Entry 7PFT (electron microscopy, 9.80 A resolution (very low resolution: no residue pairs are listed; an interface is given only as per-side residue counts)); this record covers chains A and I of the 29 polymer chains in the assembly.

[Chain A]
Molecule: Histone H3.2
Source organism: Homo sapiens
UniProtKB: Q71DI3 (H32_HUMAN); residues 0-135 here correspond to UniProt positions 1-136 (UniProt number = residue number + 1)
Chain sequence (136 residues; each row starts with the number of its first residue; numbering starts at 0):
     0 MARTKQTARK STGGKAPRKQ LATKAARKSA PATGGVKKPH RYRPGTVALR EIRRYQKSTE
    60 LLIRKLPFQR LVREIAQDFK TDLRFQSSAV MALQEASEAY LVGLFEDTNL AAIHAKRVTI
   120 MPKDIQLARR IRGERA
Unresolved in the structure: 0-36, 134-135
Differences from the reference sequence: engineered mutation Ala110 (Cys111 in Q71DI3)
Swiss-Prot annotation at these positions:
  - modified residue: Arg2 (Asymmetric dimethylarginine), Thr3 (Phosphothreonine), Lys4 (Allysine), Gln5 (5-glutamyl dopamine), Thr6 (Phosphothreonine), Arg8 (Citrulline), Lys9 (N6,N6,N6-trimethyllysine), Ser10 (ADP-ribosylserine), Thr11 (Phosphothreonine), Lys14 (N6-(2-hydroxyisobutyryl)lysine), Arg17 (Asymmetric dimethylarginine), Lys18 (N6-(2-hydroxyisobutyryl)lysine), Lys23 (N6-(2-hydroxyisobutyryl)lysine), Arg26 (Citrulline), Lys27 (N6,N6,N6-trimethyllysine), Ser28 (ADP-ribosylserine), Lys36 (N6,N6,N6-trimethyllysine), Lys37 (N6-methyllysine), Tyr41 (Phosphotyrosine), Lys56 (N6,N6,N6-trimethyllysine) and 8 more in UniProt
  - lipidation: Lys18 (N6-decanoyllysine)

[Chain I]
Molecule: 591-nt DNA strand
Source organism: synthetic construct
Sequence (591 nucleotides; row label = number of the first residue in the row):
    16 GGCCGCCACT GGCCACTGGA GAATCCCGGT GCCGAGGCCG CTCAATTGGT CGTAGACAGC
    76 TCTAGCACCG CTTAAACGCA CGTACGCGCT GTCCCCCGCG TTTTAACCGC CAAGGGGATT
   136 ACTCCCTAGT CTCCAGGCAC GTGTCACATA TATACATCCT GTGCATGTAA GTGCATGTAA
   196 GTGCATGTAA GTACTCTGGC CGCCACTGGC CGCCACTGGC CACTGGAGAA TCCCGGTGCC
   256 GAGGCCGCTC AATTGGTCGT AGACAGCTCT AGCACCGCTT AAACGCACGT ACGCGCTGTC
   316 CCCCGCGTTT TAACCGCCAA GGGGATTACT CCCTAGTCTC CAGGCACGTG TCACATATAT
   376 ACATCCTGTG CATGTAAGTG CATGTAAGTG CATGTAAGTA CTCTGGCCGC CACTGGCCGC
   436 CACTGGCCAC TGGAGAATCC CGGTGCCGAG GCCGCTCAAT TGGTCGTAGA CAGCTCTAGC
   496 ACCGCTTAAA CGCACGTACG CGCTGTCCCC CGCGTTTTAA CCGCCAAGGG GATTACTCCC
   556 TAGTCTCCAG GCACGTGTCA CATATATACA TCCTGTGCAT GTAAGTGCAT G

[Interface between chain A and chain I]
At this resolution (10 A) residue pairs are not listed: 20 residues of chain A and 15 of chain I lie at the interface.

[Summary]
20 residues of chain A and 15 residues of chain I are in contact.
Chain A is Histone H3.2 (Homo sapiens) and chain I is a 591-nt DNA strand (synthetic construct); the
structure, Trinucleosome of the 4x207 nucleosome array containing H1, was determined by electron microscopy,
deposited together with 7PET, 7PEU, 7PEV, 7PEW, 7PEX, 7PEY and 16 further entries.
